Entry 5R43 (X-ray diffraction, 1.00 A resolution); this record covers chains B and C of the 5 polymer chains in the assembly.

# Chain B
Name: Chymotrypsinogen A
Source organism: Bos taurus
Notes: EC 3.4.21.1
UniProt: P00766 (CTRA_BOVIN); residues 16-146 here = UniProt positions 16-146
Chain sequence (131 residues; row label = number of the first residue in the row):
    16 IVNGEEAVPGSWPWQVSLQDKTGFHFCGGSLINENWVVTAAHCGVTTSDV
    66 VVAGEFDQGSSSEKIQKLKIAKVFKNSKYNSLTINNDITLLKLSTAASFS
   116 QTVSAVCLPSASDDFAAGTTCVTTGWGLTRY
Swiss-Prot annotation at these positions:
  - active site (Charge relay system): H57, D102
Cystine bridges: C42-C58

# Chain C
Name: Chymotrypsinogen A
Source organism: Bos taurus
Notes: EC 3.4.21.1
UniProt: P00766 (CTRA_BOVIN); residue numbers follow UniProt; this construct covers 149-245
Chain sequence (97 residues; numbered 149 to 245; the number before each row is that of its first residue):
   149 ANTPDRLQQASLPLLSNTNCKKYWGTKIKDAMICAGASGVSSCMGDSGGP
   199 LVCKKNGAWTLVGIVSWGSSTCSTSTPGVYARVTALVNWVQQTLAAN
Swiss-Prot annotation at these positions:
  - active site: S195 (Charge relay system)
Cystine bridges: C168-C182, C191-C220

# Interface between chain B and chain C
Cross-chain cystine bridges: C136(B)-C201(C)
Pairs across the interface - 163 pairs, chain B then chain C:
  I16(B) - Q156(C)
  I16(B) - Q157(C)
  I16(B) - A158(C)  hydrophobic
  I16(B) - S189(C)
  I16(B) - D194(C)  hydrogen bond (backbone-side chain)
  V17(B) - V188(C)
  V17(B) - S189(C)  hydrogen bond (backbone-backbone)
  V17(B) - C220(C)  hydrophobic
  V17(B) - T222(C)
  N18(B) - G187(C)  hydrogen bond (side chain-backbone)
  N18(B) - V188(C)
  N18(B) - T222(C)
  G19(B) - Q157(C)
  E20(B) - Q156(C)
  E20(B) - Q157(C)  hydrogen bond
  E21(B) - R154(C)  salt bridge
  E21(B) - L155(C)
  E21(B) - Q156(C)
  A22(B) - L155(C)  hydrogen bond (backbone-backbone)
  A22(B) - Q157(C)
  W27(B) - Q157(C)  hydrogen bond
  W27(B) - W207(C)
  W29(B) - W207(C)  hydrophobic
  Q30(B) - L155(C)
  Q30(B) - P198(C)
  H40(B) - G193(C)  hydrogen bond (side chain-backbone)
  C42(B) - G193(C)
  C42(B) - S195(C)  hydrogen bond (side chain-backbone)
  G43(B) - S195(C)  hydrogen bond (backbone-backbone)
  G43(B) - G196(C)
  G43(B) - G197(C)
  G44(B) - G196(C)
  G44(B) - G197(C)
  S45(B) - P198(C)
  S45(B) - L209(C)
  I47(B) - V238(C)  hydrophobic
  I47(B) - L242(C)  hydrophobic
  N48(B) - L242(C)
  W51(B) - L242(C)  hydrophobic
  W51(B) - N245(C)
  V53(B) - G196(C)
  V53(B) - L209(C)  hydrophobic
  V53(B) - I212(C)  hydrophobic
  T54(B) - G196(C)
  T54(B) - I212(C)
  A55(B) - G196(C)
  A55(B) - I212(C)
  A55(B) - V213(C)
  H57(B) - S195(C)  hydrogen bond
  H57(B) - S214(C)
  C58(B) - S195(C)
  F71(B) - D153(C)
  F71(B) - R154(C)
  F71(B) - L155(C)  hydrogen bond (backbone-backbone)
  D72(B) - D153(C)
  D72(B) - R154(C)  salt bridge
  Q73(B) - D153(C)  hydrogen bond (backbone-backbone)
  G74(B) - D153(C)
  F89(B) - W237(C)
  F89(B) - T241(C)
  F89(B) - N245(C)
  K90(B) - W237(C)
  N91(B) - L234(C)
  N91(B) - W237(C)
  T98(B) - M180(C)
  I99(B) - M180(C)
  I99(B) - S214(C)
  N100(B) - K177(C)
  N100(B) - A179(C)
  N100(B) - M180(C)
  N101(B) - A179(C)
  N101(B) - L234(C)
  D102(B) - S214(C)  hydrogen bond
  D102(B) - A229(C)
  I103(B) - I212(C)  hydrophobic
  I103(B) - L234(C)  hydrophobic
  I103(B) - W237(C)  hydrophobic
  I103(B) - V238(C)  hydrophobic
  L105(B) - W237(C)  hydrophobic
  L105(B) - V238(C)  hydrophobic
  L105(B) - T241(C)
  L105(B) - L242(C)  hydrophobic
  K107(B) - N245(C)  hydrogen bond (side chain-backbone)
  V121(B) - V200(C)  hydrophobic
  V121(B) - W207(C)
  V121(B) - L209(C)
  C122(B) - W207(C)  hydrogen bond (backbone-backbone)
  C122(B) - T208(C)
  C122(B) - L209(C)  hydrogen bond (backbone-backbone)
  L123(B) - T208(C)
  L123(B) - V238(C)  hydrophobic
  P124(B) - T208(C)
  P124(B) - L209(C)
  P124(B) - V231(C)
  P124(B) - T232(C)
  P124(B) - V235(C)
  S125(B) - T232(C)
  A126(B) - T232(C)
  A126(B) - V235(C)
  A126(B) - N236(C)
  D128(B) - T232(C)
  D129(B) - K203(C)  hydrogen bond (backbone-side chain)
  F130(B) - L162(C)
  F130(B) - K203(C)
  F130(B) - V210(C)  hydrophobic
  F130(B) - T232(C)
  A131(B) - L162(C)
  A132(B) - L162(C)
  A132(B) - L163(C)
  A132(B) - S164(C)
  G133(B) - L162(C)  hydrogen bond (backbone-backbone)
  T134(B) - L160(C)
  T134(B) - P161(C)
  T134(B) - L162(C)  hydrogen bond (backbone-backbone)
  T135(B) - S159(C)
  T135(B) - L160(C)
  C136(B) - S159(C)
  C136(B) - L160(C)  hydrogen bond (backbone-backbone)
  C136(B) - L162(C)  hydrophobic
  C136(B) - L199(C)  hydrophobic
  C136(B) - V200(C)
  C136(B) - C201(C)  disulfide
  V137(B) - A158(C)
  V137(B) - S159(C)
  V137(B) - P198(C)
  V137(B) - L199(C)
  V137(B) - V200(C)  hydrogen bond (backbone-backbone)
  V137(B) - W207(C)  hydrophobic
  T138(B) - Q157(C)
  T138(B) - A158(C)  hydrogen bond (backbone-backbone)
  T138(B) - L160(C)
  T138(B) - S190(C)
  T138(B) - P198(C)  hydrogen bond (side chain-backbone)
  T138(B) - V213(C)
  T139(B) - Q156(C)
  T139(B) - Q157(C)
  T139(B) - P198(C)
  G140(B) - L155(C)
  G140(B) - Q156(C)  hydrogen bond (backbone-backbone)
  G140(B) - D194(C)
  W141(B) - T151(C)
  W141(B) - P152(C)
  W141(B) - D153(C)  hydrogen bond (side chain-backbone)
  W141(B) - R154(C)
  W141(B) - L155(C)
  W141(B) - D194(C)
  G142(B) - P152(C)
  G142(B) - M192(C)
  G142(B) - G193(C)
  G142(B) - D194(C)  hydrogen bond (backbone-side chain)
  L143(B) - A149(C)  hydrophobic
  L143(B) - N150(C)
  L143(B) - T151(C)
  L143(B) - C191(C)
  L143(B) - M192(C)  hydrogen bond (backbone-backbone)
  T144(B) - N150(C)  hydrogen bond
  T144(B) - P152(C)
  R145(B) - A149(C)
  R145(B) - N150(C)  hydrogen bond (backbone-backbone)
  Y146(B) - A149(C)
  Y146(B) - M192(C)  hydrophobic
  Y146(B) - S218(C)
  Y146(B) - T219(C)
Interface residues without a listed pair, chain B (67 interface residues in all): V23, F41, S92, T104
Interface residues without a listed pair, chain C (61 interface residues in all): A206, W215, Y228, Q239

# In short
67 residues of chain B face 61 of chain C across their interface; the contacts include 1 disulfide bond, 29
hydrogen bonds and 2 salt bridges. Polar contacts include E21(B)-R154(C), D72(B)-R154(C) and I16(B)-D194(C).
Chain B is Chymotrypsinogen A and chain C is Chymotrypsinogen A, both from Bos taurus; the structure, Crystal
Structure of deuterated gamma-Chymotrypsin at pH 7.5, cryo temperature, was determined by X-ray diffraction.
